PDB entry 8SAT | electron microscopy, 4.50 A resolution (low resolution: residue-level contacts below are approximate; hydrogen-bond / salt-bridge calls are withheld) | chains B and F of the 12 polymer chains in the assembly

[Chain B (and F)]
Molecule: CH848.10.17 gp41
From: HIV-1 06TG.HT008
Notes: chain F of this document is another copy of the same molecule, construct and numbering; everything in this record applies to it too
Amino-acid sequence (153 residues; each row starts with the number of its first residue):
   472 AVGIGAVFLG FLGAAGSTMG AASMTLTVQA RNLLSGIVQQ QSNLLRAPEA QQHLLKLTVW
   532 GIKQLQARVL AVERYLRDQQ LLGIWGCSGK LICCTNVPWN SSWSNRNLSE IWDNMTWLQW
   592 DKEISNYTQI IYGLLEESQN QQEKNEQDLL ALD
Unresolved in the structure: 510-526
Cystine bridges: C558-C564

[Interface between chain B and chain F]
Residue-residue contacts (27; chain B residue first):
  I475(B) - E607(F)
  I475(B) - E608(F)
  I475(B) - N611(F)
  S494(B) - E614(F)
  M495(B) - K615(F)
  T498(B) - N611(F)
  A501(B) - Q551(F)
  R502(B) - R548(F)
  R502(B) - E607(F)
  L505(B) - E544(F)
  L505(B) - L547(F)
  L505(B) - R548(F)
  L505(B) - Q551(F)
  S506(B) - E544(F)
  S506(B) - R548(F)
  L536(B) - L536(F)
  L536(B) - V540(F)
  R539(B) - V540(F)
  R539(B) - L541(F)
  R539(B) - E544(F)
  V543(B) - E544(F)
  Y546(B) - L547(F)
  Y546(B) - Q551(F)
  K561(B) - E617(F)
  I563(B) - E614(F)
  I563(B) - Q618(F)
  C565(B) - Q618(F)
Interface residues without a listed pair, chain B (21 interface residues in all): G474, T496, G507, V540, L547, G560
Interface residues without a listed pair, chain F (18 interface residues in all): Q537, G554, I555, S559

[In short]
21 residues of chain B face 18 of chain F across their interface.
Both chains are CH848.10.17 gp41 (HIV-1 06TG.HT008). Entry 8SAT (CryoEM structure of VRC01-CH848.10.17) was
determined by electron microscopy, deposited together with 8SAL, 8SAN, 8SAQ, 8SAR, 8SAS, 8SAU and 9 further
entries.
